Entry 6SEX (X-ray diffraction, 1.78 A resolution); this record covers chain A.

[Chain A]
Protein: Lysozyme C
Organism: Gallus gallus
Notes: EC 3.2.1.17
UniProtKB: P00698 (LYSC_CHICK); residues 1-129 here correspond to UniProt positions 19-147 (UniProt number = residue number + 18)
Chain sequence (129 residues; row label = number of the first residue in the row):
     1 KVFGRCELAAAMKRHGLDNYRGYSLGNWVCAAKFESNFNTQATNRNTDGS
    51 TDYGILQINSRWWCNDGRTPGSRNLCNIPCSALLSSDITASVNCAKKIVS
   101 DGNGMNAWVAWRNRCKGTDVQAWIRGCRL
Disulfide bonds: Cys-6/Cys-127, Cys-30/Cys-115, Cys-64/Cys-80, Cys-76/Cys-94
Bound ions: gold ion site 1: His-15, Asn-93; gold ion site 2 near His-15 (its only coordinating residue here); gold ion site 3 near Met-105 (its only coordinating residue here)
UniProt features mapped onto this chain:
  - active site: Glu-35, Asp-52
  - binding site (substrate): Asp-101

[In short]
His-15 and Asn-93 form the gold ion site 1. UniProt lists active-site residues Glu-35 and Asp-52 and
substrate-binding residue Asp-101.
Chain A is Lysozyme C (Gallus gallus); the structure, X-ray structure of the gold/lysozyme adduct formed upon
21h exposure of protein crystals to compound 1, was determined by X-ray diffraction together with 6SET, 6SEU,
6SEW and 6SEZ from the same study.
